8VR4 - chains 4 and A of the 34 polymer chains in the assembly; structure by electron microscopy, 2.80 A resolution.

== Chain 4 ==
Molecule: GTPase HflX
From: Mycolicibacterium smegmatis MC2 155
UniProtKB: A0QVY1 (A0QVY1_MYCS2); residue numbers follow UniProt; this construct covers 1-470
Chain sequence (470 residues; numbered 1 to 470; the number before each row is that of its first residue):
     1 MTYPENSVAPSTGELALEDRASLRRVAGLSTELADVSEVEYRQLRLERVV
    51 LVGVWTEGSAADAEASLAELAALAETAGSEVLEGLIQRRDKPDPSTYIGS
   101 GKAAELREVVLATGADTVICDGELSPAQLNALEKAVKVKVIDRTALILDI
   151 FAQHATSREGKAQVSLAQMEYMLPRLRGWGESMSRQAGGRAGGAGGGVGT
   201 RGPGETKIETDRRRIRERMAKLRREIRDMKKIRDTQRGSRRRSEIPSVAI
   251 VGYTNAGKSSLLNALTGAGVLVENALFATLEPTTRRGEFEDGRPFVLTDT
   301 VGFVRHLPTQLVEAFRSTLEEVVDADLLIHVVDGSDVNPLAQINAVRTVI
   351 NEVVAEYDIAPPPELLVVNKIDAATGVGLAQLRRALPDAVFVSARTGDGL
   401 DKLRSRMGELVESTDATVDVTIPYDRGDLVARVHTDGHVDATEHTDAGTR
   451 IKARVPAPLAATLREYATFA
Unresolved in the structure: 1-40, 467-470
Ligand contacts:
  - erythromycin a (ERY): Val-198, Gly-199, Thr-200
  - GMP-PCP (GCP; phosphomethylphosphonic acid guanylate ester): Tyr-253, Thr-254, Asn-255, Ala-256, Gly-257, Lys-258, Ser-259, Ser-260, Leu-271, Val-272, Glu-273, Asn-274, Leu-276, Phe-277, Ala-278, Thr-279, Thr-300, Val-301, Gly-302, Asp-333, Lys-370
From the paper describing this entry:
  - conformationally variable residues (loop rearrangement): Gly-197

== Chain A ==
Molecule: 23S ribosomal RNA
From: Mycolicibacterium smegmatis MC2 155
Sequence (3120 nucleotides; each row starts with the number of its first residue):
     1 UAAGUGUUUAAGGGCGCAUGGUGGAUGCCUUGGCACUGGGAGCCGAUGAA
    51 GGACGUAGGAGGCUGCGAUAAGCCUCGGGGAGCUGUCAACCGAGCGUUGA
   101 UCCGAGGAUGUCCGAAUGGGGAAACCCGGCACGAGUGAUGUCGUGUCACC
   151 AGGCGCUGAAUAUAUAGGCGUCUGGGGGGAACGCGGGGAAGUGAAACAUC
   201 UCAGUACCCGUAGGAAGAGAAAACAAAAUGUGAUUCCGUGAGUAGUGGCG
   251 AGCGAAAGCGGAGGAUGGCUAAACCGUAUGCAUGUGAUACCGGGUAGGGG
   301 UUGUGUGUGCGGGGUUGUGGGACCUAUCUUUCCGGCUCUACCUGGCUGGA
   351 GGGCAGUGAGAAAAUGUUGUGGUUAGCGGAAAUGGCUUGGGAUGGCCUGC
   401 CGUAGACGGUGAGAGCCCGGUACGUGAAAACCCGACGUCUGUCUUGAUGG
   451 UGUUCCCGAGUAGCAGCGGGCCCGUGGAAUCUGCUGUGAAUCUGCCGGGA
   501 CCACCCGGUAAGCCUGAAUACUUCCCAGUGACCGAUAGCGGAUUAGUACC
   551 GUGAGGGAAUGGUGAAAAGUACCCCGGGAGGGGAGUGAAAGAGUACCUGA
   601 AACCGUGCGCUUACAAUCCGUCAGAGCCCUCGACGUGUCGUGGGGUGAUG
   651 GCGUGCCUUUUGAAGAAUGAGCCUGCGAGUCAGGGACAUGUCGCGAGGUU
   701 AACCCGGGUGGGGUAGCCGCAGCGAAAGCGAGUCUGAAUAGGGCGUAUCC
   751 ACACAAGAGUGUGUGGUGUAGUGGUGUGUUCUGGACCCGAAGCGGAGUGA
   801 UCUACCCAUGGCCAGGGUGAAGCGCGGGUAAGACCGCGUGGAGGCCCGAA
   851 CCCACUUAGGUUGAAGACUGAGGGGAUGAGCUGUGGGUAGGGGUGAAAGG
   901 CCAAUCAAACUCCGUGAUAGCUGGUUCUCCCCGAAAUGCAUUUAGGUGCA
   951 GCGUCGCAUGUUUCUUGCCGGAGGUAGAGCUACUGGAUGGCCGAUGGGCC
  1001 CCACAGGGUUACUGACGUCAGCCAAACUCCGAAUGCCGGUAAGUCCAAGA
  1051 GUGCGGCAGUGAGACGGCGGGGGAUAAGCUCCGUGCGUCGAGAGGGAAAC
  1101 AGCCCAGAUCGCCGGCUAAGGCCCCUAAGCGUGUGCUAAGUGGAAAAGGA
  1151 UGUGCAGUCGCGAAGACAACCAGGAGGUUGGCUUAGAAGCAGCCACCCUU
  1201 GAAAGAGUGCGUAAUAGCUCACUGGUCAAGUGAUUGUGCGCCGAUAAUGU
  1251 AGCGGGGCUCAAGCACACCGCCGAAGCCGCGGCAGCCAACGUGUUGGCUG
  1301 GGUAGGGGAGCGUCCUGCAUCCGGUGAAGCCGCCGAGUGAUCGAGUGGUG
  1351 GAGGGUGUGGGAGUGAGAAUGCAGGCAUGAGUAGCGAUUAGGCAAGUGAG
  1401 AACCUUGCCCGCCGAAAGACCAAGGGUUCCUGGGCCAGGCCAGUCCGCCC
  1451 AGGGUGAGUCGGGACCUAAGGCGAGGCCGACAGGCGUAGUCGAUGGACAA
  1501 CGGGUUGAUAUUCCCGUACCCGUGUAUGUGCGUCCAUGAUGAAUCAGCGG
  1551 UACUAACCAUCCAAAACCACCGUGACCGCACCUUUCGGGGUGUGGCGUUG
  1601 GUGGGGCUGCAUGGGACCUUCGUUGGUAGUAGUCAAGCGAUGGGGUGACG
  1651 CAGGAAGGUAGCCGUACCGGUCAGUGGUAAUACCGGGGUAAGCCUGUAGG
  1701 GAGUCAGAUAGGUAAAUCCGUCUGGCAUAUAUCCUGAGAGGUGAUGCAUA
  1751 GCCGAGUGAGGCGAAUUCGGUGAUCCUAUGCUGCCGAGAAAAGCCUCUAG
  1801 CGAGGACAUACACGGCCCGUACCCCAAACCAACACAGGUGGUCAGGUAGA
  1851 GAAUACUAAGGCGUACGAGUGAACUAUGGUUAAGGAACUCGGCAAAAUGC
  1901 CCCCGUAACUUCGGGAGAAGGGGGACCCACAUGGCGUGUAAGCCUUUACG
  1951 GCCCAAGCGUGAGUGGGUGGCACAAACCAGUGAGAAGCGACUGUUUACUA
  2001 AAAACACAGGUCCGUGCGAAGUCGCAAGACGAUGUAUACGGACUGACGCC
  2051 UGCCCGGUGCUGGAAGGUUAAGAGGACCCGUUAACUCCCUUUGGGGGUGA
  2101 AGCGGAGAAUUUAAGCCCCAGUAAACGGCGGUGGUAACUAUAACCAUCCU
  2151 AAGGUAGCGAAAUUCCUUGUCGGGUAAGUUCCGACCUGCACGAAUGGCGU
  2201 AACGACUUCUCAACUGUCUCAACCAUAGACUCGGCGAAAUUGCACUACGA
  2251 GUAAAGAUGCUCGUUACGCGCGGCAGGACGAAAAGACCCCGGGACCUUCA
  2301 CUACAACUUGGUAUUGGUGCUCGAUACGGUUUGUGUAGGAUAGGUGGGAG
  2351 ACUGUGAAGCUCACACGCCAGUGUGGGUGGAGUCGUUGUUGAAAUACCAC
  2401 UCUGAUCGUAUUGGGCCUCUAACCUCGGACCGUAUAUCCGGUUCAGGGAC
  2451 AGUGCCUGGUGGGUAGUUUAACUGGGGCGGUUGCCUCCUAAAAUGUAACG
  2501 GAGGCGCCCAAAGGUUCCCUCAACCUGGACGGCAAUCAGGUGUUGAGUGU
  2551 AAGUGCACAAGGGAGCUUGACUGCGAGACGGACAUGUCGAGCAGGGACGA
  2601 AAGUCGGGACUAGUGAUCCGGCACCUCUGAGUGGAAGGGGUGUCGCUCAA
  2651 CGGAUAAAAGGUACCCCGGGGAUAACAGGCUGAUCUUCCCCAAGAGUCCA
  2701 UAUCGACGGGAUGGUUUGGCACCUCGAUGUCGGCUCGUCGCAUCCUGGGG
  2751 CUGGAGCAGGUCCCAAGGGUUGGGCUGUUCGCCCAUUAAAGCGGCACGCG
  2801 AGCUGGGUUUAGAACGUCGUGAGACAGUUCGGUCUCUAUCCGCCGCGCGC
  2851 GUCAGAAGCUUGAGGAAACCUGUCCCUAGUACGAGAGGACCGGGACGGAC
  2901 GAACCUCUGGUAUACCAGUUGUCCCACCAGGGGCACGGCUGGAUAGCCAC
  2951 GUUCGGACAGGAUAACCGCUGAAAGCAUCUAAGCGGGAAACCUCUUCCAA
  3001 GACCAGGCUUCUCACCCUCUAGGAGGGAUAAGGCCCCCCGCAGACCACGG
  3051 GAUUGAUAGACCAGACCUGGAAGCCUAGUAAUAGGUGCAGGGAACUGGCA
  3101 CUAACCGGCCGAAAACUUAC
Unresolved in the structure: 1, 1803
Ligand contacts: erythromycin a (ERY): U861, A2281, A2282, A2283, A2286, A2727, G2729, U2730, U2833, C2834, U2835
From the paper describing this entry:
  - conformationally variable residues (side-chain flip): A2282, A2286, U2730
  - binding site for erythromycin a: U2730

== Interface between chain 4 and chain A ==
Residue-residue contacts (133):
  Ile-86(4) with G2134(A), phosphate contact
  Gln-87(4) with G2133(A), base contact; G2134(A), phosphate contact
  Arg-88(4) with G2133(A), base contact; G2134(A), phosphate contact; A2137(A), base contact
  Arg-89(4) with G2133(A), base contact
  Asp-90(4) with G2133(A), hydrogen bond to the base; U2141(A), phosphate contact
  Lys-91(4) with U2141(A), phosphate contact; U2187(A), sugar contact
  Pro-92(4) with U2187(A), sugar contact
  Pro-94(4) with U2187(A), sugar contact; G2188(A), phosphate contact
  Ser-95(4) with C2189(A), hydrogen bond to the sugar; A2190(A), phosphate contact
  Ile-98(4) with U2132(A), phosphate contact
  Gly-99(4) with U2132(A), phosphate contact
  Ser-100(4) with G2131(A), hydrogen bond to the phosphate
  Gly-101(4) with G2131(A), hydrogen bond to the phosphate; U2132(A), hydrogen bond to the phosphate
  Lys-102(4) with G2131(A), phosphate contact; U2132(A), hydrogen bond to the phosphate; G2133(A), sugar contact
  Glu-105(4) with G2133(A), phosphate contact
  Ser-125(4) with C2166(A), base contact
  Pro-126(4) with C2166(A), sugar contact
  Ala-127(4) with C2165(A), base contact; C2189(A), sugar contact
  Thr-156(4) with A2706(A), hydrogen bond to the sugar
  Arg-158(4) with G2705(A), salt bridge to the phosphate; A2706(A), phosphate contact
  Lys-161(4) with A2706(A), hydrogen bond to the phosphate; C2707(A), salt bridge to the phosphate
  Pro-174(4) with C2166(A), phosphate contact; U2167(A), phosphate contact
  Arg-177(4) with C2165(A), sugar contact; G2827(A), salt bridge to the phosphate
  Ser-184(4) with A2826(A), hydrogen bond to the sugar
  Gln-186(4) with G2477(A), hydrogen bond to the base; A2826(A), hydrogen bond to the base
  Gly-188(4) with A2826(A), hydrogen bond to the sugar
  Gly-189(4) with A2826(A), sugar contact
  Arg-190(4) with G2475(A), base contact; G2476(A), base contact; G2477(A), base contact
  Gly-192(4) with U2809(A), base contact
  Gly-193(4) with C2287(A), hydrogen bond to the sugar; A2663(A), base contact; U2809(A), base contact
  Ala-194(4) with C2287(A), sugar contact; A2675(A), base contact; U2809(A), hydrogen bond to the base
  Gly-195(4) with C2287(A), sugar contact; U2809(A), hydrogen bond to the base
  Gly-196(4) with A2286(A), hydrogen bond to the sugar; C2287(A), sugar contact
  Gly-197(4) with A2286(A), base contact; U2810(A), sugar contact
  Val-198(4) with U2730(A), base contact
  Gly-199(4) with G2285(A), base contact; G2729(A), sugar contact
  Thr-200(4) with G2285(A), base contact; C2676(A), base contact; A2727(A), sugar contact; U2728(A), base contact; G2729(A), hydrogen bond to the phosphate
  Arg-201(4) with A2675(A), base contact; C2676(A), base contact; U2730(A), sugar contact
  Gly-202(4) with C2676(A), hydrogen bond to the sugar; U2730(A), hydrogen bond to the sugar; U2809(A), base contact
  Pro-203(4) with A2675(A), sugar contact; C2676(A), sugar contact; U2730(A), hydrogen bond to the sugar; C2731(A), sugar contact; C2797(A), hydrogen bond to the base; U2809(A), base contact
  Gly-204(4) with U2730(A), hydrogen bond to the sugar; C2731(A), sugar contact; G2807(A), hydrogen bond to the base; U2808(A), hydrogen bond to the sugar; U2809(A), hydrogen bond to the base
  Glu-205(4) with C2731(A), hydrogen bond to the sugar; C2797(A), base contact; G2807(A), base contact
  Thr-206(4) with G2807(A), sugar contact; U2808(A), sugar contact
  Ile-208(4) with A2826(A), phosphate contact; G2827(A), phosphate contact
  Glu-209(4) with G2777(A), base contact; U2778(A), base contact; U2779(A), base contact
  Arg-213(4) with U2778(A), hydrogen bond to the base; U2779(A), hydrogen bond to the base
  Arg-214(4) with U2717(A), hydrogen bond to the phosphate
  Arg-216(4) with C2780(A), base contact; G2781(A), sugar contact
  Glu-217(4) with C2780(A), hydrogen bond to the sugar
  Arg-227(4) with U2703(A), hydrogen bond to the sugar; C2704(A), sugar contact
  Lys-231(4) with A2702(A), base contact; G2759(A), hydrogen bond to the sugar; G2760(A), sugar contact
  Ile-232(4) with G2696(A), hydrogen bond to the sugar; A2702(A), base contact; U2703(A), base contact
  Asp-234(4) with G2753(A), sugar contact
  Thr-235(4) with U2697(A), phosphate contact; G2753(A), hydrogen bond to the sugar
  Gln-236(4) with U2697(A), phosphate contact
  Arg-240(4) with U2697(A), base contact
  Arg-242(4) with A2755(A), base contact; G2885(A), hydrogen bond to the base; A2886(A), hydrogen bond to the base
  Pro-282(4) with G2696(A), phosphate contact
  Thr-283(4) with A2695(A), hydrogen bond to the phosphate; G2696(A), phosphate contact
  Thr-284(4) with G2696(A), hydrogen bond to the phosphate; U2697(A), sugar contact
  Arg-285(4) with A2695(A), salt bridge to the phosphate; G2696(A), phosphate contact; C2698(A), salt bridge to the phosphate
  Arg-286(4) with U2697(A), base contact; C2698(A), phosphate contact
  Val-296(4) with U2697(A), sugar contact
  Gly-427(4) with A1213(A), base contact
  His-434(4) with A1185(A), hydrogen bond to the sugar
  Thr-435(4) with A1185(A), base contact; A1213(A), sugar contact
  Ala-457(4) with A2884(A), base contact
  Pro-458(4) with A2884(A), base contact
Other interface residues (no listed pair), chain 4 (80 interface residues in all): Asp-93, Ser-157, Leu-176, Ala-187, Arg-212, Ala-220, Lys-221, Arg-224, Asp-228, Ile-245, Pro-294, Val-430
Other interface residues (no listed pair), chain A (64 interface residues in all): G2130, C2288, U2686, G2718, C2792

== Overview ==
The interface between chain 4 and chain A involves 80 residues on one side and 64 on the other, with 39
hydrogen bonds and 5 salt bridges. Among the polar pairs are Asp-90(4)/G2133(A), Gln-186(4)/G2477(A) and
Gln-186(4)/A2826(A). From the paper: a binding site for erythromycin a at U2730(A); conformational variability
at Gly-197(4) and A2282(A) among others.
Chain 4 is GTPase HflX and chain A is 23S ribosomal RNA, both from Mycolicibacterium smegmatis MC2 155; the
structure, Structure of Mycobacterium smegmatis 50S ribosomal subunit bound to HflX and
erythromycin:50S-HflX-A-Ery, was determined by electron microscopy together with 8VIO, 8VK0, 8VK7, 8VKI, 8VKW,
8VPK, 8VR8 and 8VRL from the same study.
